Entry 3DPR (X-ray diffraction, 3.50 A resolution); this record covers chains A and C of the 5 polymer chains in the assembly.

== Chain A ==
Protein: Protein VP1
From: Human rhinovirus 2
UniProtKB: P04936 (POLG_HRV2); residues 1-289 here correspond to UniProt positions 568-856 (UniProt number = residue number + 567)
Sequence (289 residues; each row starts with the number of its first residue):
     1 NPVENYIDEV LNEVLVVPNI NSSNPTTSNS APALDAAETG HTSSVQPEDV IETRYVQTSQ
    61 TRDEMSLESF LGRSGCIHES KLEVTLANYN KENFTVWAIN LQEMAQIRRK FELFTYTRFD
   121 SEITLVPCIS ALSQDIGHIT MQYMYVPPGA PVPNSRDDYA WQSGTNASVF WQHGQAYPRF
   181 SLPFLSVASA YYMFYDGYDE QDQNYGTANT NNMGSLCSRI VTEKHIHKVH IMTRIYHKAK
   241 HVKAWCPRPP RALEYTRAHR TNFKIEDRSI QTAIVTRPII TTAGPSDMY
Disordered / not traced: 1-14, 284-289
UniProt features mapped onto this chain:
  - site: A283, G284 (Cleavage)
From the paper describing this entry:
  - specificity-determining residues: K224 (by similarity / conservation)

== Chain C ==
Protein: Protein VP3
From: Human rhinovirus 2
UniProtKB: P04936 (POLG_HRV2); residues 1-237 here correspond to UniProt positions 331-567 (UniProt number = residue number + 330)
Sequence (237 residues; row label = number of the first residue in the row):
     1 GLPVFITPGS GQFLTTDDFQ SPCALPWYHP TKEISIPGEV KNLVEICQVD SLVPINNTDT
    61 YINSENMYSV VLQSSINAPD KIFSIRTDVA SQPLATTLIG EISSYFTHWT GSLRFSFMFC
   121 GTANTTVKLL LAYTPPGIAE PTTRKDAMLG THVIWDVGLQ STISMVVPWI SASHYRNTSP
   181 GRSTSGYITC WYQTRLVIPP QTPPTARLLC FVSGCKDFCL RMARDTNLHL QSGAIAQ
UniProt features mapped onto this chain:
  - region: I235 to Q237 (Amphipathic alpha-helix)

== How chain A and chain C interact ==
Pairs across the interface - 164 pairs, chain A then chain C:
  L15(A) - N42(C)
  P18(A) - K216(C)
  N19(A) - K216(C)
  I20(A) - K216(C)
  A33(A) - I163(C)
  A33(A) - S164(C)  hydrogen bond (backbone-backbone)
  L34(A) - Q160(C)
  L34(A) - T162(C)
  L34(A) - I163(C)  hydrophobic
  D35(A) - Q160(C)
  D35(A) - T162(C)  hydrogen bond (backbone-backbone)
  A36(A) - S161(C)
  A36(A) - T162(C)
  A37(A) - T162(C)  hydrogen bond (backbone-side chain)
  E38(A) - M118(C)
  E38(A) - S161(C)  hydrogen bond
  T42(A) - Q48(C)
  T42(A) - V49(C)
  T42(A) - D50(C)
  T42(A) - R114(C)
  T42(A) - S213(C)
  S43(A) - D50(C)
  S43(A) - R114(C)  hydrogen bond (backbone-side chain)
  S43(A) - S164(C)  hydrogen bond
  S44(A) - R114(C)
  V45(A) - R114(C)  hydrogen bond (backbone-side chain)
  V45(A) - S164(C)
  V45(A) - C215(C)
  Q46(A) - R114(C)
  Q46(A) - C215(C)  hydrogen bond
  Q46(A) - K216(C)  hydrogen bond (side chain-backbone)
  P47(A) - S112(C)
  P47(A) - C215(C)
  E48(A) - K216(C)  salt bridge
  V50(A) - V153(C)  hydrophobic
  Q60(A) - T110(C)
  Q60(A) - Y175(C)
  Q60(A) - D217(C)
  T61(A) - C219(C)  hydrogen bond (backbone-side chain)
  R62(A) - N42(C)
  R62(A) - V44(C)
  R62(A) - K216(C)  hydrogen bond (side chain-backbone)
  R62(A) - F218(C)  hydrogen bond (side chain-backbone)
  R62(A) - C219(C)
  E64(A) - R221(C)
  E64(A) - M222(C)  hydrogen bond (side chain-backbone)
  E64(A) - A223(C)  hydrogen bond (side chain-backbone)
  M65(A) - N42(C)  hydrogen bond (backbone-side chain)
  M65(A) - L43(C)  hydrogen bond (backbone-backbone)
  M65(A) - V44(C)
  M65(A) - L220(C)  hydrogen bond (side chain-backbone)
  S66(A) - K41(C)
  S66(A) - N42(C)  hydrogen bond (backbone-side chain)
  L67(A) - V40(C)
  L67(A) - K41(C)  hydrogen bond (backbone-backbone)
  F70(A) - L43(C)  hydrophobic
  F70(A) - Y105(C)  hydrophobic
  R73(A) - T15(C)
  R73(A) - T16(C)
  R73(A) - A223(C)
  S74(A) - F13(C)
  S74(A) - T15(C)  hydrogen bond (backbone-backbone)
  E103(A) - I235(C)
  E103(A) - Q237(C)
  M104(A) - Q231(C)
  A105(A) - H229(C)
  A105(A) - Q231(C)  hydrogen bond (backbone-side chain)
  Q106(A) - D225(C)  hydrogen bond
  R109(A) - E101(C)  salt bridge
  R109(A) - Y105(C)  hydrogen bond
  R109(A) - T226(C)
  R109(A) - H229(C)
  K110(A) - Y105(C)
  R118(A) - T31(C)  hydrogen bond (side chain-backbone)
  R118(A) - E33(C)
  E122(A) - D17(C)
  E122(A) - F19(C)
  T124(A) - F13(C)
  A167(A) - A24(C)
  Y177(A) - G11(C)
  Y177(A) - F13(C)
  R179(A) - F13(C)
  R179(A) - D17(C)  salt bridge
  R179(A) - F19(C)
  F180(A) - P22(C)
  S181(A) - S21(C)  hydrogen bond
  S181(A) - P22(C)  hydrogen bond (backbone-backbone)
  S181(A) - C23(C)
  S181(A) - A24(C)  hydrogen bond (backbone-backbone)
  L182(A) - L25(C)  hydrophobic
  P183(A) - C23(C)
  P183(A) - L25(C)  hydrophobic
  P183(A) - Y28(C)  hydrophobic
  F184(A) - Y28(C)
  F184(A) - P30(C)
  F184(A) - T31(C)
  L185(A) - L25(C)  hydrophobic
  L185(A) - Y28(C)  hydrogen bond (backbone-side chain)
  L185(A) - T31(C)
  S186(A) - Y28(C)
  S186(A) - T31(C)  hydrogen bond (backbone-side chain)
  V187(A) - T31(C)
  A188(A) - T31(C)  hydrogen bond (backbone-side chain)
  S189(A) - K32(C)  hydrogen bond (side chain-backbone)
  S189(A) - E33(C)
  S189(A) - I34(C)  hydrogen bond (side chain-backbone)
  K238(A) - D17(C)  salt bridge
  K238(A) - D18(C)  salt bridge
  K240(A) - S21(C)  hydrogen bond
  K243(A) - E33(C)  salt bridge
  K243(A) - E39(C)
  A244(A) - E39(C)
  A244(A) - V40(C)  hydrogen bond (backbone-backbone)
  W245(A) - I36(C)  hydrogen bond (side chain-backbone)
  W245(A) - P37(C)
  W245(A) - G38(C)
  W245(A) - E39(C)
  C246(A) - G38(C)  hydrogen bond (backbone-backbone)
  P247(A) - I46(C)  hydrophobic
  P250(A) - E101(C)
  R251(A) - H229(C)
  L253(A) - H229(C)  hydrogen bond (backbone-side chain)
  E254(A) - L230(C)
  E254(A) - S232(C)  hydrogen bond
  E254(A) - G233(C)
  Y255(A) - I235(C)
  T256(A) - I235(C)
  T256(A) - A236(C)  hydrogen bond (backbone-backbone)
  R257(A) - I235(C)
  R257(A) - A236(C)
  R257(A) - Q237(C)
  A258(A) - I235(C)
  A258(A) - A236(C)  hydrogen bond (backbone-backbone)
  I270(A) - N63(C)  hydrogen bond (backbone-side chain)
  T272(A) - N63(C)
  A273(A) - Q92(C)
  A273(A) - L228(C)
  I274(A) - T96(C)
  V275(A) - N57(C)  hydrogen bond (backbone-side chain)
  V275(A) - Q92(C)
  T276(A) - N57(C)
  T276(A) - D59(C)  hydrogen bond
  T276(A) - I62(C)
  R277(A) - I55(C)  hydrogen bond (side chain-backbone)
  R277(A) - N57(C)  hydrogen bond
  R277(A) - T58(C)
  R277(A) - D59(C)
  R277(A) - S84(C)  hydrogen bond (side chain-backbone)
  P278(A) - T58(C)
  I280(A) - I55(C)
  I280(A) - N56(C)
  I280(A) - I82(C)
  I280(A) - F83(C)
  I280(A) - S84(C)  hydrogen bond (backbone-backbone)
  T281(A) - K81(C)
  T281(A) - I82(C)
  T281(A) - F83(C)
  T281(A) - S84(C)
  T281(A) - E140(C)
  T282(A) - S84(C)  hydrogen bond (backbone-side chain)
  T282(A) - E140(C)
  A283(A) - S84(C)
  A283(A) - I85(C)  hydrophobic
  A283(A) - E140(C)
Other interface residues (no listed pair), chain A (90 interface residues in all): V17, N21, I51, S59, W97, Q102, R108, F114, A176, Y236, A252, R260, I279
Other interface residues (no listed pair), chain C (92 interface residues in all): Q12, C47, M67, R86, L98, F106, T151, W155, V166, P168, F211, A234

== In short ==
Chain A and chain C form an interface of 90 and 92 residues respectively; the contacts include 48 hydrogen
bonds and 6 salt bridges. Among the polar pairs are E48(A)-K216(C), R109(A)-E101(C) and R179(A)-D17(C). The
paper reports the specificity determinant K224(A).
Chain A is Protein VP1 and chain C is Protein VP3, both from Human rhinovirus 2; the structure, Human
rhinovirus 2 bound to a concatamer of the VLDL receptor module V3, was determined by X-ray diffraction.
